PDB entry 5KCU | X-ray diffraction, 2.03 A resolution | chains A and C of the 4 polymer chains in the assembly

[Chain A]
Name: Estrogen receptor
From: Homo sapiens
Notes: fragment: ligand-binding domain
Reference sequence: P03372 (ESR1_HUMAN), isoform P03372-3; residues 298-554 here correspond to UniProt positions 125-381 (UniProt number = residue number - 173)
Amino-acid sequence (257 residues; each row starts with the number of its first residue):
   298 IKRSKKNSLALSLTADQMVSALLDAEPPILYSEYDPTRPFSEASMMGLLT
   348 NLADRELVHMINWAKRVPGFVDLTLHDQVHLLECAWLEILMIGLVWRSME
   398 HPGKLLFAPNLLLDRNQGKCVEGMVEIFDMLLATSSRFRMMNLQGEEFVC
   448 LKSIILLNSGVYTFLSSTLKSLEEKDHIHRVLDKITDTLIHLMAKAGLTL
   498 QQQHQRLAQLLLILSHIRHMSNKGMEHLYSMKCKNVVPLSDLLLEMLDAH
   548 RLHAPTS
Unresolved in the structure: 298-305, 332-335, 462-471, 533-535, 549-554
Differences from the reference sequence: engineered mutation S537 (Tyr364 in P03372)
Small-molecule neighbours: N-ethyl (OB8; (1S,2R,4S)-N-ethyl-5,6-bis(4-hydroxyphenyl)-N-(naphthalen-2-yl)-7-oxabicyclo[2.2.1]hept-5-ene-2-sulfonamide): M343, L346, T347, A350, E353, L384, L387, M388, L391, R394, F404, V418, E419, G420, M421, I424, L428, G521, H524, L525, M528, L540
What the authors report for this chain:
  - mutagenesis - Y537S: increased stability (citing earlier work)

[Chain C]
Name: NCOA2
Notes: fragment: Nuclear receptor-interacting peptide
Amino-acid sequence (14 residues; row label = number of the first residue in the row):
   686 KHKILHRLLQDSSS
Unresolved in the structure: 686, 697-699

[Interface between chain A and chain C]
Residue-residue contacts (22):
  I358(A) - L690(C)  hydrophobic
  I358(A) - L693(C)  hydrophobic
  I358(A) - L694(C)  hydrophobic
  K362(A) - L693(C)
  K362(A) - L694(C)
  K362(A) - D696(C)  hydrogen bond (side chain-backbone)
  L372(A) - H691(C)
  L372(A) - Q695(C)
  Q375(A) - L694(C)
  V376(A) - L690(C)  hydrophobic
  V376(A) - H691(C)
  V376(A) - L694(C)  hydrophobic
  L379(A) - L690(C)  hydrophobic
  L379(A) - L694(C)  hydrophobic
  E380(A) - K688(C)  salt bridge
  E380(A) - L690(C)
  D538(A) - I689(C)
  L539(A) - I689(C)
  L539(A) - L693(C)  hydrophobic
  E542(A) - H687(C)
  E542(A) - K688(C)
  E542(A) - I689(C)  hydrogen bond (side chain-backbone)
Also at the interface, not in a pair above, chain A (12 interface residues in all): F367, M543

[Summary]
Chain A and chain C form an interface of 12 and 9 residues respectively; the contacts include 2 hydrogen bonds
and 1 salt bridge. Polar contacts include E380(A)-K688(C), K362(A)-D696(C) and E542(A)-I689(C). Chain A binds
N-ethyl. The paper reports that Y537S of chain A increases stability.
Chain A is Estrogen receptor (Homo sapiens) and chain C is NCOA2; the structure, Crystal Structure of the
ER-alpha Ligand-binding Domain (Y537S) in Complex with an N-ethyl, alpha-naphthyl OBHS-N derivative, was
determined by X-ray diffraction (same publication as 5KCC, 5KCD, 5KCE, 5KCF, 5KCT, 5KCW and 5KD9).
